PDB entry 6QG3 | electron microscopy, 9.40 A resolution (very low resolution: no residue pairs are listed; an interface is given only as per-side residue counts) | chains A and B of the 16 polymer chains in the assembly

# Chain A (and B)
Name: Translation initiation factor eIF-2B subunit alpha
Organism: Saccharomyces cerevisiae (strain ATCC 204508 / S288c)
Notes: chain B of this document is another copy of the same molecule, construct and numbering; everything in this record applies to it too
UniProtKB: P14741 (EI2BA_YEAST); numbering as in UniProt (aligned over 1-305)
Chain sequence (305 residues; numbered 1 to 305; the number before each row is that of its first residue):
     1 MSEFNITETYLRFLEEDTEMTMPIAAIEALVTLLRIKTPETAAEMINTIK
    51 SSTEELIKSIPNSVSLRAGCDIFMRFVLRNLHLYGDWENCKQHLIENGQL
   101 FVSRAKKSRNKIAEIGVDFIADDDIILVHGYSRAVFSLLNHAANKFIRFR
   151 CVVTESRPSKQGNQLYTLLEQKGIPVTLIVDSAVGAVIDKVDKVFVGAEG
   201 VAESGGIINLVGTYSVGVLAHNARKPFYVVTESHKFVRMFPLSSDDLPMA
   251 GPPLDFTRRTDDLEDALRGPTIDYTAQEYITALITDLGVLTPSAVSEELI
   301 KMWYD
Unresolved in the structure: 1-3
Curated features (UniProtKB/Swiss-Prot):
  - modified residue: S2 (N-acetylserine), T291 (Phosphothreonine)

# Chain A / chain B interface
At this resolution (9 A) residue pairs are not listed: 47 residues of chain A and 46 of chain B lie at the interface.

# In short
47 residues of chain A face 46 of chain B across their interface.
Chain A and chain B are both Translation initiation factor eIF-2B subunit alpha (Saccharomyces cerevisiae
(strain ATCC 204508 / S288c)); the structure, Structure of eIF2B-eIF2 (phosphorylated at Ser51) complex (model
B), was determined by electron microscopy, deposited together with 6QG0, 6QG1, 6QG2, 6QG5 and 6QG6.
